7NPV - chains B4 and C4 of the 24 polymer chains in the assembly; structure by electron microscopy, 6.66 A resolution (low resolution: residue-level contacts below are approximate; hydrogen-bond / salt-bridge calls are withheld).

== Chain B4 ==
Name: ESX-5 secretion system ATPase EccB5
Source organism: Mycobacterium tuberculosis (strain ATCC 25618 / H37Rv)
Notes: EC 3.6.-.-
UniProt: P9WNQ9 (ECCB5_MYCTU); residues 1-506 here = UniProt positions 1-506
Sequence (506 residues; numbered 1 to 506; the number before each row is that of its first residue):
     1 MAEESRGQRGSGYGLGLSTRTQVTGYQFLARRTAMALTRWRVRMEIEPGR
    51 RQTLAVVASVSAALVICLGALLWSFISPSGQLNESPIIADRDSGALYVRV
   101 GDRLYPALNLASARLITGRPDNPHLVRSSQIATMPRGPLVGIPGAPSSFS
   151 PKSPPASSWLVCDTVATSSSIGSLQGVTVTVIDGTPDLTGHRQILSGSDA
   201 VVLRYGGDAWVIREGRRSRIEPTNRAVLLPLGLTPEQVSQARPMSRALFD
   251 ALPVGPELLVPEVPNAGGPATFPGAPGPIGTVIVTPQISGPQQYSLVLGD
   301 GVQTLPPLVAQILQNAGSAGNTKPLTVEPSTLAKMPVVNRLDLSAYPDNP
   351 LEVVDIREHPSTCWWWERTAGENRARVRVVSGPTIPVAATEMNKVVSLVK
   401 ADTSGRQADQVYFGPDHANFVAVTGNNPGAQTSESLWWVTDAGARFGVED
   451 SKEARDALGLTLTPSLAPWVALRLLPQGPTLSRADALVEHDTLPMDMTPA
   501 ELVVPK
Unresolved in the structure: 1-9, 84-506

== Chain C4 ==
Name: ESX-5 secretion system protein EccC5
Source organism: Mycobacterium tuberculosis (strain ATCC 25618 / H37Rv)
UniProt: P9WNA5 (ECCC5_MYCTU); residue numbers follow UniProt; this construct covers 1-1391
Sequence (1391 residues; row label = number of the first residue in the row):
     1 MKRGFARPTPEKPPVIKPENIVLSTPLSIPPPEGKPWWLIVVGVVVVGLL
    51 GGMVAMVFASGSHVFGGIGSIFPLFMMVGIMMMMFRGMGGGQQQMSRPKL
   101 DAMRAQFMLMLDMLRETAQESADSMDANYRWFHPAPNTLAAAVGSPRMWE
   151 RKPDGKDLNFGVVRVGVGMTRPEVTWGEPQNMPTDIELEPVTGKALQEFG
   201 RYQSVVYNLPKMVSLLVEPWYALVGEREQVLGLMRAIICQLAFSHGPDHV
   251 QMIVVSSDLDQWDWVKWLPHFGDSRRHDAAGNARMVYTSVREFAAEQAEL
   301 FAGRGSFTPRHASSSAQTPTPHTVIIADVDDPQWEYVISAEGVDGVTFFD
   351 LTGSSMWTDIPERKLQFDKTGVIEALPRDRDTWMVIDDKAWFFALTDQVS
   401 IAEAEEFAQKLAQWRLAEAYEEIGQRVAHIGARDILSYYGIDDPGNIDFD
   451 SLWASRTDTMGRSRLRAPFGNRSDNGELLFLDMKSLDEGGDGPHGVMSGT
   501 TGSGKSTLVRTVIESLMLSHPPEELQFVLADLKGGSAVKPFAGVPHVSRI
   551 ITDLEEDQALMERFLDALWGEIARRKAICDSAGVDDAKEYNSVRARMRAR
   601 GQDMAPLPMLVVVIDEFYEWFRIMPTAVDVLDSIGRQGRAYWIHLMMASQ
   651 TIESRAEKLMENMGYRLVLKARTAGAAQAAGVPNAVNLPAQAGLGYFRKS
   701 LEDIIRFQAEFLWRDYFQPGVSIDGEEAPALVHSIDYIRPQLFTNSFTPL
   751 EVSVGGPDIEPVVAQPNGEVLESDDIEGGEDEDEEGVRTPKVGTVIIDQL
   801 RKIKFEPYRLWQPPLTQPVAIDDLVNRFLGRPWHKEYGSACNLVFPIGII
   851 DRPYKHDQPPWTVDTSGPGANVLILGAGGSGKTTALQTLICSAALTHTPQ
   901 QVQFYCLAYSSTALTTVSRIPHVGEVAGPTDPYGVRRTVAELLALVRERK
   951 RSFLECGIASMEMFRRRKFGGEAGPVPDDGFGDVYLVIDNYRALAEENEV
  1001 LIEQVNVIINQGPSFGVHVVVTADRESELRPPVRSGFGSRIELRLAAVED
  1051 AKLVRSRFAKDVPVKPGRGMVAVNYVRLDSDPQAGLHTLVARPALGSTPD
  1101 NVFECDSVVAAVSRLTSAQAPPVRRLPARFGVEQVRELASRDTRQGVGAG
  1151 GIAWAISELDLAPVYLNFAENSHLMVTGRRECGRTTTLATIMSEIGRLYA
  1201 PGASSAPPPAPGRPSAQVWLVDPRRQLLTALGSDYVERFAYNLDGVVAMM
  1251 GELAAALAGREPPPGLSAEELLSRSWWSGPEIFLIVDDIQQLPPGFDSPL
  1301 HKAVPFVNRAADVGLHVIVTRTFGGWSSAGSDPMLRALHQANAPLLVMDA
  1351 DPDEGFIRGKMKGGPLPRGRGLLMAEDTGVFVQVAATEVRR
Unresolved in the structure: 275-284, 417-1391
UniProt features mapped onto this chain:
  - binding site (ATP): Gly-499 to Ser-506, Gly-876 to Thr-883, Gly-1178 to Thr-1185

== Interface between chain B4 and chain C4 ==
Contacting residue pairs (13):
  Thr-21(B4) / Arg-104(C4)
  Thr-24(B4) / Arg-97(C4)
  Thr-24(B4) / Arg-104(C4)
  Gly-25(B4) / Arg-104(C4)
  Gly-25(B4) / Val-191(C4)
  Gln-27(B4) / Arg-97(C4)
  Arg-31(B4) / Asp-101(C4)
  Arg-32(B4) / Asp-112(C4)
  Arg-43(B4) / Leu-109(C4)
  Leu-71(B4) / Ile-68(C4)
  Leu-71(B4) / Ile-71(C4)
  Leu-71(B4) / Phe-72(C4)
  Phe-75(B4) / Ile-68(C4)
Interface residues without a listed pair, chain B4 (12 interface residues in all): Phe-28, Leu-68, Leu-72
Interface residues without a listed pair, chain C4 (13 interface residues in all): Gly-69, Ala-105, Met-108, Pro-190

== Overview ==
12 residues of chain B4 and 13 residues of chain C4 are in contact. From UniProt: 24 ATP-binding residues on
chain C4.
Here chain B4 is ESX-5 secretion system ATPase EccB5 and chain C4 is ESX-5 secretion system protein EccC5,
both from Mycobacterium tuberculosis (strain ATCC 25618 / H37Rv). Entry 7NPV (MycP5-free ESX-5 inner membrane
complex, State II) was determined by electron microscopy, deposited together with 7NP7, 7NPR, 7NPU, 7NPS and
7NPT.
